7WXU - chains A and R of the 5 polymer chains in the assembly; structure by electron microscopy, 2.85 A resolution.

Chain A:
Name: engineered mini Galpha-Q subunit
Organism: Homo sapiens
Amino-acid sequence (362 residues; numbered 7 to 394; 26 numbers in that range are skipped by the numbering (no residue carries them; nothing is unmodelled there); the number before each row is that of its first residue):
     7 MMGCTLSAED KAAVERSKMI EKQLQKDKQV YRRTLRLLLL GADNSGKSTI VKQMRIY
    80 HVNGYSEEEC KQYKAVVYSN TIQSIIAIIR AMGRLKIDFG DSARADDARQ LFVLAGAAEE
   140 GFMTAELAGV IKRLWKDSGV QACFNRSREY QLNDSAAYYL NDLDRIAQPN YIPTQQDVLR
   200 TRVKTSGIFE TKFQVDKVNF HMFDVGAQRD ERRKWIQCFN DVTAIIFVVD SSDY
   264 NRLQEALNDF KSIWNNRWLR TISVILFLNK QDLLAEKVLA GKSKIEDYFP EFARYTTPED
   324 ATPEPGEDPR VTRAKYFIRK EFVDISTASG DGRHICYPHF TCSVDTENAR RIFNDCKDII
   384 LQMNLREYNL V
Unresolved in the structure: 7-12, 80-201

Chain R:
Name: Adhesion G-protein coupled receptor F1
Organism: Homo sapiens
Reference sequence: Q5T601 (AGRF1_HUMAN); residues 1-910 here = UniProt positions 1-910
Amino-acid sequence (910 residues; row label = number of the first residue in the row):
     1 MKVGVLWLIS FFTFTDGHGG FLGKNDGIKT KKELIVNKKK HLGPVEEYQL LLQVTYRDSK
    61 EKRDLRNFLK LLKPPLLWSH GLIRIIRAKA TTDCNSLNGV LQCTCEDSYT WFPPSCLDPQ
   121 NCYLHTAGAL PSCECHLNNL SQSVNFCERT KIWGTFKINE RFTNDLLNSS SAIYSKYANG
   181 IEIQLKKAYE RIQGFESVQV TQFRNGSIVA GYEVVGSSSA SELLSAIEHV AEKAKTALHK
   241 LFPLEDGSFR VFGKAQCNDI VFGFGSKDDE YTLPCSSGYR GNITAKCESS GWQVIRETCV
   301 LSLLEELNKN FSMIVGNATE AAVSSFVQNL SVIIRQNPST TVGNLASVVS ILSNISSLSL
   361 ASHFRVSNST MEDVISIADN ILNSASVTNW TVLLREEKYA SSRLLETLEN ISTLVPPTAL
   421 PLNFSRKFID WKGIPVNKSQ LKRGYSYQIK MCPQNTSIPI RGRVLIGSDQ FQRSLPETII
   481 SMASLTLGNI LPVSKNGNAQ VNGPVISTVI QNYSINEVFL FFSKIESNLS QPHCVFWDFS
   541 HLQWNDAGCH LVNETQDIVT CQCTHLTSFS ILMSPFVPST IFPVVKWITY VGLGISIGSL
   601 ILCLIIEALF WKQIKKSQTS HTRRICMVNI ALSLLIADVW FIVGATVDTT VNPSGVCTAA
   661 VFFTHFFYLS LFFWMLMLGI LLAYRIILVF HHMAQHLMMA VGFCLGYGCP LIISVITIAV
   721 TQPSNTYKRK DVCWLNWSNG SKPLLAFVVP ALAIVAVNFV VVLLVLTKLW RPTVGERLSR
   781 DDKATIIRVG KSLLILTPLL GLTWGFGIGT IVDSQNLAWH VIFALLNAFQ GFFILCFGIL
   841 LDSKLRQLLF NKLSALSSWK QTEKQNSSDL SAKPKFSKPF NPLQNKGHYA FSHTGDSSDN
   901 IMLTQFVSNE
Unresolved in the structure: 1-566, 773-783, 855-910
Disulfides: Cys-657/Cys-733
Curated features (UniProtKB/Swiss-Prot):
  - region: Ser-568 to Phe-576 (Stachel)
  - site: Leu-566, Thr-567 (Cleavage)
  - glycosylation (N-linked (GlcNAc...) asparagine): Asn-139, Asn-168, Asn-205, Asn-282, Asn-310, Asn-317, Asn-329, Asn-354, Asn-368, Asn-389, Asn-410, Asn-423, Asn-437, Asn-455, Asn-512, Asn-528, Asn-553, Asn-736, Asn-739
  - mutagenesis: Asn-310 (N310Q: No effect), Asn-389 (N389S: Decreased expression), His-565 to Thr-567 (Abolished autprocessing, impairing G protein-coupled signaling), Phe-569 (F569A: Strongly decreased G protein-coupled receptor signaling), Ser-570 (S570A: Strongly decreased G protein-coupled receptor signaling), Leu-572 (L572A: Strongly decreased G protein-coupled receptor signaling), Met-573 (M573A: Strongly decreased G protein-coupled receptor signaling), Thr-589 (T589A: Decreased G protein-coupled receptor signaling), Met-627 (M627A: Strongly decreased G protein-coupled receptor signaling), Ile-630 (I630A: Strongly decreased G protein-coupled receptor signaling), Phe-672 (F672A: Strongly decreased G protein-coupled receptor signaling), Met-675 (M675A: Strongly decreased G protein-coupled receptor signaling), 18 further mutagenesis entries in UniProt
From the paper describing this entry:
  - contacts within the chain: Phe-569/Phe-641 (pi stacking)
  - mutagenesis - S568L, F569A, S570A, L572A, M573A, T589A, F641A, Y668A, F690A, R729A, W734A, F747A, H820A: decreased signaling
  - mutagenesis - F569A/L572A/M573A, L572A/M573A: abolished signaling
  - contacts within the chain: Ser-570/His-820 (from molecular simulation)

Interface between chain A and chain R:
Contacting residue pairs (26):
  Arg-38(A) / His-692(R)
  Leu-41(A) / Phe-690(R)  hydrophobic
  Val-217(A) / Phe-690(R)  hydrophobic
  Phe-376(A) / Phe-690(R)  hydrophobic
  Asp-381(A) / Arg-771(R)  salt bridge
  Ile-383(A) / Val-689(R)  hydrophobic
  Ile-383(A) / Phe-690(R)  hydrophobic
  Leu-384(A) / Arg-685(R)
  Leu-384(A) / Ile-686(R)  hydrophobic
  Gln-385(A) / Arg-771(R)  hydrogen bond
  Asn-387(A) / Arg-685(R)  hydrogen bond (side chain-backbone)
  Leu-388(A) / Leu-769(R)  hydrophobic
  Glu-390(A) / Ser-617(R)
  Glu-390(A) / Thr-619(R)
  Glu-390(A) / Ser-620(R)  hydrogen bond
  Glu-390(A) / Arg-623(R)
  Tyr-391(A) / Arg-623(R)
  Tyr-391(A) / Leu-681(R)
  Asn-392(A) / Lys-791(R)
  Asn-392(A) / Ile-795(R)
  Asn-392(A) / Asp-842(R)  hydrogen bond
  Leu-393(A) / Val-765(R)  hydrophobic
  Leu-393(A) / Leu-769(R)
  Leu-393(A) / Ser-792(R)
  Leu-393(A) / Leu-796(R)  hydrophobic
  Val-394(A) / Lys-791(R)  hydrogen bond (backbone-side chain)
Also at the interface, not in a pair above, chain A (17 interface residues in all): Arg-39, Lys-380
Also at the interface, not in a pair above, chain R (22 interface residues in all): Leu-682, Lys-768, Arg-788, Ser-843
Interface features reported in the paper:
  - interface residues, chain R: Arg-623(R), Leu-681(R), Leu-682(R), Arg-685(R), Asp-842(R)

Summary:
17 residues of chain A face 22 of chain R across their interface, with 5 hydrogen bonds and 1 salt bridge.
Among the polar pairs are Asp-381(A)/Arg-771(R), Gln-385(A)/Arg-771(R) and Asn-387(A)/Arg-685(R). From the
paper: S568L, F569A and S570A of chain R, among others, reduce signaling; interface residues Arg-623(R),
Leu-681(R) and Leu-682(R) among others; 15 substitutions were tested in all.
Here chain A is engineered mini Galpha-Q subunit and chain R is Adhesion G-protein coupled receptor F1, both
from Homo sapiens. Entry 7WXU (GPR110/Gq complex) was determined by electron microscopy, deposited together
with 7WXW, 7WY0, 7WZ7 and 7X2V.
